PDB entry 6QVJ | electron microscopy, 3.80 A resolution | chains S and U of the 5 polymer chains in the assembly

# Chain S (and U)
Molecule: Tubulin beta chain
Source organism: Homo sapiens
Notes: chain U of this document is another copy of the same molecule, construct and numbering; everything in this record applies to it too
UniProtKB: P07437 (TBB5_HUMAN); the author numbering skips numbers that UniProt does not, so the offset changes along the chain: 1-44 = UniProt 1-44; 47-360 = UniProt 45-358; 369-454 = UniProt 359-444
Sequence (444 residues; row label = number of the first residue in the row; note: 10 numbers in that range are skipped by the numbering (no residue carries them; nothing is unmodelled there)):
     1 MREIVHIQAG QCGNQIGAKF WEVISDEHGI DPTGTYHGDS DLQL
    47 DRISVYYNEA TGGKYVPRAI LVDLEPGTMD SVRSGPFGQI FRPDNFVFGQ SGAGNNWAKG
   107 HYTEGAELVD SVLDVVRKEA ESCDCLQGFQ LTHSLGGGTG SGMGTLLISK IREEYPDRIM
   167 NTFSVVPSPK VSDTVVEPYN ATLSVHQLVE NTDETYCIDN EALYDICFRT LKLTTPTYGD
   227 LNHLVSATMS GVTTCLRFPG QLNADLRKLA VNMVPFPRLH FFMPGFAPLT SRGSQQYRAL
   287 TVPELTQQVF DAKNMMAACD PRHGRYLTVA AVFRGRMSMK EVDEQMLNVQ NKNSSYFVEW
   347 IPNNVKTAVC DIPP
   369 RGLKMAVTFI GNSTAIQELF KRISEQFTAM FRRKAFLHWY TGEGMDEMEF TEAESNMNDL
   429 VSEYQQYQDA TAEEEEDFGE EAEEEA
Disordered / not traced: 441-454
Residues lining bound ligands:
  - GDP (guanosine-5'-diphosphate): Gly10, Gln11, Cys12, Gln15, Ser140, Gly143, Gly144, Thr145, Gly146, Val171, Asp179, Glu183, Asn206, Tyr224, Leu227, Asn228
  - GTP (guanosine-5'-triphosphate): Gln247, Leu248, Lys254
  - taxol (TA1): Lys19, Glu22, Val23, Asp26, Glu27, Asp226, His229, Ala233, Ser236, Phe272, Thr276, Ser277, Arg278, Gln281, Arg320, Pro360, Arg369, Gly370, Leu371
UniProt features mapped onto this chain:
  - motif: Met1 to Ile4 (MREI motif)
  - binding site (GTP): Gln11, Glu71, Ser140, Gly144, Thr145, Gly146, Asn206, Asn228
  - binding site (Mg(2+)): Glu71
  - modified residue: Ser40 (Phosphoserine), Thr57 (Phosphothreonine), Lys60 (N6-acetyllysine), Ser174 (Phosphoserine), Thr287 (Phosphothreonine), Thr292 (Phosphothreonine), Arg320 (Omega-N-methylarginine), Glu444 (5-glutamyl polyglutamate), Glu448 (5-glutamyl glycine), Glu449 (5-glutamyl glycine), Glu451 (5-glutamyl glycine), Glu452 (5-glutamyl glycine), Glu453 (5-glutamyl glycine)
  - cross-link (Glycyl lysine isopeptide (Lys-Gly)): Lys60 (interchain with G-Cter in ubiquitin), Lys326 (interchain with G-Cter in ubiquitin)

# Chain S / chain U interface
Residue-residue contacts - 16 pairs, chain S then chain U:
  Ala56(S) - Gln282(U)
  Ala56(S) - Tyr283(U)
  Ala56(S) - Arg284(U)
  Thr57(S) - Gln281(U)
  Thr57(S) - Arg284(U)  hydrogen bond (backbone-backbone)
  Thr57(S) - Ala285(U)
  Thr57(S) - Leu286(U)
  Lys60(S) - Gln282(U)
  Val62(S) - Tyr283(U)  hydrophobic
  Gln85(S) - Tyr283(U)  hydrogen bond (backbone-side chain)
  Ile86(S) - Tyr283(U)
  Phe87(S) - Tyr283(U)
  Arg88(S) - Tyr283(U)  hydrogen bond (side chain-backbone)
  Arg88(S) - Arg284(U)
  Pro89(S) - Tyr283(U)
  Glu127(S) - Lys338(U)  salt bridge
Also at the interface, not in a pair above, chain S (11 interface residues in all): Glu55

# In short
11 residues of chain S and 7 residues of chain U are in contact; the contacts include 3 hydrogen bonds and 1
salt bridge. Polar contacts include Glu127(S)-Lys338(U), Gln85(S)-Tyr283(U) and Arg88(S)-Tyr283(U). Chain S
binds GTP, GDP and taxol.
Both chains are Tubulin beta chain (Homo sapiens). Entry 6QVJ (HsCKK (human CAMSAP1) decorated 14pf taxol-GDP
microtubule) was determined by electron microscopy together with 6QUS, 6QUY and 6QVE from the same study.
